8I9A - chains A and H of the 6 polymer chains in the assembly; structure by electron microscopy, 3.57 A resolution.

[Chain A]
Name: Guanine nucleotide-binding protein G(q) subunit alpha
Organism: Homo sapiens
Amino-acid sequence (374 residues; numbered -5 to 394; 26 numbers in that range are skipped by the numbering (no residue carries them; nothing is unmodelled there); the number before each row is that of its first residue; numbers below 1 keep their minus sign (Met-5 is residue -5)):
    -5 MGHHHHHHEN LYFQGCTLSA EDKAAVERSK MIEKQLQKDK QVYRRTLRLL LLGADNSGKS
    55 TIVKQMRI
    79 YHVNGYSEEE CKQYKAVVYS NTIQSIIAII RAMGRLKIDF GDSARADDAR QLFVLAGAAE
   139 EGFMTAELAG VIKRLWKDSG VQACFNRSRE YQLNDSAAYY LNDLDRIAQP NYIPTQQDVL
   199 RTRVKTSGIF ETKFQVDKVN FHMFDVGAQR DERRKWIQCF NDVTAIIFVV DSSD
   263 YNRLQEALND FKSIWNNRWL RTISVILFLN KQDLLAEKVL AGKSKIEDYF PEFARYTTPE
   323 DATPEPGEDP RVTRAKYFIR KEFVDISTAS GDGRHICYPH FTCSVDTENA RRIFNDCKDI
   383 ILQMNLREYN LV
Unresolved in the structure: -5 to 14, 79-203, 263, 365-367

[Chain H]
Name: Antibody fragment - ScFv16
Organism: Mus musculus
Notes: antibody fragment or engineered binder
Amino-acid sequence (248 residues; each row starts with the number of its first residue):
     1 DVQLVESGGG LVQPGGSRKL SCSASGFAFS SFGMHWVRQA PEKGLEWVAY ISSGSGTIYY
    61 ADTVKGRFTI SRDDPKNTLF LQMTSLRSED TAMYYCVRSI YYYGSSPFDF WGQGTTLTVS
   121 SGGGGSGGGG SGGGGSDIVM TQATSSVPVT PGESVSISCR SSKSLLHSNG NTYLYWFLQR
   181 PGQSPQLLIY RMSNLASGVP DRFSGSGSGT AFTLTISRLE AEDVGVYYCM QHLEYPLTFG
   241 AGTKLELK
Unresolved in the structure: 73-75, 121-134
Disulfides: Cys22-Cys96, Cys159-Cys229

[How chain A and chain H interact]
Contacting residue pairs (15; chain A residue first):
  Glu15(A) - Tyr101(H)
  Glu15(A) - Tyr173(H)
  Glu15(A) - Tyr175(H)  hydrogen bond
  Glu15(A) - Arg191(H)  salt bridge
  Glu15(A) - His232(H)
  Lys17(A) - Thr57(H)
  Ala18(A) - Tyr50(H)
  Ala18(A) - Tyr101(H)  hydrophobic
  Ala19(A) - Tyr101(H)
  Glu21(A) - Ser53(H)
  Glu21(A) - Gly56(H)
  Glu21(A) - Thr57(H)
  Arg22(A) - Ile100(H)
  Arg22(A) - Tyr101(H)
  Arg22(A) - Tyr102(H)
Other interface residues (no listed pair), chain A (7 interface residues in all): Met25
Other interface residues (no listed pair), chain H (15 interface residues in all): Ser52, Gly54, Pro107, Leu233

[Summary]
7 residues of chain A face 15 of chain H across their interface, with 1 hydrogen bond and 1 salt bridge. Among
the polar pairs are Glu15(A)-Arg191(H) and Glu15(A)-Tyr175(H).
Here chain A is Guanine nucleotide-binding protein G(q) subunit alpha (Homo sapiens) and chain H is Antibody
fragment - ScFv16 (Mus musculus). Entry 8I9A (Structure of EP54-C3aR-Gq complex) was determined by electron
microscopy together with 8HPT, 8HQC, 8I95, 8I97, 8I9L, 8I9S and 3 further entries from the same study.
